PDB entry 7ZM7 | electron microscopy, 2.77 A resolution | chains B and H of the 43 polymer chains in the assembly

# Chain B
Molecule: NADH dehydrogenase [ubiquinone] flavoprotein 1, mitochondrial
Organism: Chaetomium thermophilum var. thermophilum DSM 1495
Notes: EC 7.1.1.2
UniProtKB: G0SA46 (G0SA46_CHATD); residues 1-507 here = UniProt positions 1-507
Sequence (507 residues; each row starts with the number of its first residue):
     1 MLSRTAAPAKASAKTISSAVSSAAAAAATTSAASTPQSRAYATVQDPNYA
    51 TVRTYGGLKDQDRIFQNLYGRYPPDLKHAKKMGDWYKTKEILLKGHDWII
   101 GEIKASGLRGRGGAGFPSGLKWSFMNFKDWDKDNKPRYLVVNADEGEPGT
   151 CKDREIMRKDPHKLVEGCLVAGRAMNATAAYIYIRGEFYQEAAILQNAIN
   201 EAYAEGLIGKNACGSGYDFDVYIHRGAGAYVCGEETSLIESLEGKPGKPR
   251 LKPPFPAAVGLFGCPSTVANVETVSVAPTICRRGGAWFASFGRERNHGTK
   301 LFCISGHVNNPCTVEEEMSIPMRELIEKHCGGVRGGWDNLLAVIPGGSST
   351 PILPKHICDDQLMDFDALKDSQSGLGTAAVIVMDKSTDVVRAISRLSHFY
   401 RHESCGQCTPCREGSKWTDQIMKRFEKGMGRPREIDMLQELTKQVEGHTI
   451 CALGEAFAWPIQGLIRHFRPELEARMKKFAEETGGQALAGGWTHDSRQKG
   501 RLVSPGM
Unresolved in the structure: 1-51
Bound ions: 4Fe-4S cluster Fe: C405, C408, C411, C451
Ligand contacts:
  - FMN (flavin mononucleotide): G110, R111, G112, F116, K121, N142, D144, E145, G146, E147, D153, Y230, G233, E234, E235, V268, A269, N270, T273, A452, L453
  - 4Fe-4S cluster (SF4): V231, P249, S404, C405, G406, Q407, C408, C411, R412, T449, I450, C451, L453, G454

# Chain H
Molecule: Subunit NDUFV2 of NADH-ubiquinone oxidoreductase (Complex I)
Organism: Chaetomium thermophilum var. thermophilum DSM 1495
UniProtKB: G0SDM6 (G0SDM6_CHATD); numbering as in UniProt (aligned over 1-318)
Sequence (318 residues; each row starts with the number of its first residue):
     1 MRRRQLSLQAGPFAEPKANQARKSSSNGERSSTTSQDHDPVRPGIDAAIA
    51 RSLDTTAAMASKLTPLLMRTVARMGSRAMWAMVPAPARTLSTSAMRHSDT
   101 LMVHRNTPENNPDIPFKFTPENEKIIEQILKRYPPQYKKAAVMPLLDLGQ
   151 RQHGFCSISVMNEVARILEMPPMRVYEVASFYTMYNRTPVGKFHVQACTT
   201 TPCQLGGCGSDAIVKAIKEHLGINQGETTPDGLFTFIEVECLGACVNAPM
   251 VQINDDYYEDLTPETIKQVLTALKESVNDVSKAPKPGPQSGRQSCENSAG
   301 LTSLTSEPWGPEKTRPDL
Unresolved in the structure: 1-98
Bound ions: 2Fe-2S cluster Fe: C198, C203, C241, C245
Ligand contacts: 2Fe-2S cluster (FES): C198, T200, P202, C203, C241, L242, G243, A244, C245, M250

# How chain B and chain H interact
Pairs across the interface - 129 pairs, chain B then chain H:
  D60(B) - S303(H)
  D60(B) - L304(H)  hydrogen bond (side chain-backbone)
  Q61(B) - W309(H)
  Q61(B) - K313(H)  hydrogen bond
  R63(B) - S303(H)  hydrogen bond
  R63(B) - L304(H)
  R63(B) - W309(H)
  Q66(B) - L304(H)
  Q66(B) - P308(H)
  Q66(B) - W309(H)  hydrogen bond (side chain-backbone)
  L68(B) - C295(H)  hydrophobic
  Y69(B) - L301(H)  hydrophobic
  Y69(B) - S303(H)
  Y69(B) - L304(H)  hydrophobic
  R71(B) - L304(H)
  R71(B) - P308(H)
  Y72(B) - P308(H)
  K81(B) - G310(H)
  Y86(B) - P311(H)  hydrophobic
  K87(B) - L318(H)
  E90(B) - L318(H)
  I91(B) - L318(H)  hydrophobic
  W98(B) - R315(H)
  E102(B) - R315(H)  salt bridge
  Y138(B) - P134(H)
  P148(B) - C241(H)  hydrophobic
  G149(B) - P202(H)
  G149(B) - C241(H)
  G149(B) - C245(H)  hydrogen bond (backbone-side chain)
  T150(B) - G243(H)
  T150(B) - C245(H)  hydrogen bond (backbone-side chain)
  C151(B) - G243(H)  hydrogen bond (side chain-backbone)
  R154(B) - G243(H)
  R154(B) - Y257(H)
  R154(B) - E259(H)  salt bridge
  E155(B) - S294(H)  hydrogen bond
  E155(B) - C295(H)  hydrogen bond
  R158(B) - S294(H)
  Y181(B) - R132(H)  hydrogen bond (side chain-backbone)
  Y181(B) - Y133(H)
  R185(B) - C241(H)  hydrogen bond (side chain-backbone)
  R185(B) - L242(H)
  R185(B) - G243(H)
  G186(B) - M184(H)
  E187(B) - M184(H)
  E187(B) - L242(H)
  E187(B) - Q252(H)
  E187(B) - Y257(H)
  F188(B) - L242(H)
  F188(B) - Y257(H)
  Y189(B) - R151(H)
  Q190(B) - D255(H)
  Q190(B) - D256(H)
  Y222(B) - R132(H)
  I223(B) - R132(H)
  H224(B) - Y133(H)  hydrogen bond
  H224(B) - A140(H)
  R225(B) - M143(H)
  R225(B) - D147(H)  salt bridge
  G226(B) - M143(H)
  A227(B) - M143(H)
  A227(B) - Y182(H)
  A227(B) - T183(H)  hydrogen bond (backbone-backbone)
  A227(B) - M184(H)  hydrogen bond (backbone-backbone)
  A227(B) - Y185(H)  hydrophobic
  G228(B) - T183(H)  hydrogen bond (backbone-side chain)
  G228(B) - M184(H)
  A229(B) - F181(H)  hydrophobic
  A229(B) - Y182(H)  hydrophobic
  V231(B) - F181(H)  hydrophobic
  C232(B) - Y182(H)  hydrophobic
  S241(B) - M143(H)  hydrogen bond
  S241(B) - Y182(H)  hydrogen bond
  L242(B) - A140(H)
  E243(B) - K139(H)
  E243(B) - A140(H)
  G244(B) - K139(H)
  G244(B) - A140(H)
  G244(B) - V142(H)
  G244(B) - V178(H)
  K245(B) - Y182(H)  hydrogen bond (backbone-side chain)
  P246(B) - V178(H)
  P246(B) - F181(H)  hydrophobic
  P246(B) - Y182(H)
  G247(B) - F181(H)
  G247(B) - Y182(H)  hydrogen bond (backbone-side chain)
  F262(B) - P134(H)
  F262(B) - Y137(H)  hydrophobic
  C281(B) - R315(H)
  R282(B) - T314(H)
  R282(B) - R315(H)  hydrogen bond (backbone-backbone)
  R282(B) - L318(H)
  R283(B) - W309(H)
  R283(B) - K313(H)
  G284(B) - R315(H)
  C303(B) - V246(H)  hydrophobic
  S305(B) - C245(H)
  G306(B) - L205(H)
  G306(B) - G206(H)
  H307(B) - L205(H)  hydrogen bond (side chain-backbone)
  N310(B) - N297(H)
  N310(B) - S298(H)
  P311(B) - V246(H)
  P311(B) - R292(H)  hydrogen bond (backbone-side chain)
  C312(B) - V246(H)
  C312(B) - C295(H)
  C312(B) - E296(H)
  T313(B) - C295(H)
  K328(B) - T302(H)
  H329(B) - N297(H)  hydrogen bond (backbone-side chain)
  H329(B) - T302(H)
  H329(B) - S303(H)
  I381(B) - P202(H)  hydrophobic
  T387(B) - L205(H)
  R391(B) - Q204(H)
  A392(B) - T201(H)  hydrogen bond (backbone-side chain)
  A392(B) - Q204(H)
  R395(B) - T199(H)  hydrogen bond
  R395(B) - T200(H)
  R395(B) - T201(H)
  R395(B) - Q204(H)
  R395(B) - V239(H)
  R395(B) - E240(H)  salt bridge
  L396(B) - T201(H)
  H398(B) - E240(H)  salt bridge
  F399(B) - E240(H)
  H402(B) - E240(H)
  E403(B) - E240(H)
  C405(B) - F181(H)  hydrophobic
Also at the interface, not in a pair above, chain B (84 interface residues in all): M82, G83, E145, G146, E147, Y183, K248, I304, C330, V382, M383
Also at the interface, not in a pair above, chain H (61 interface residues in all): P144, E177, G207, A244, N247, A299, T305, S306

# Summary
84 residues of chain B and 61 residues of chain H are in contact; the contacts include 25 hydrogen bonds and 5
salt bridges. Polar pairs include E102(B)-R315(H), R154(B)-E259(H) and R225(B)-D147(H). Chain B binds 4Fe-4S
cluster and flavin mononucleotide. Bound to chain H: 2Fe-2S cluster.
Chain B is NADH dehydrogenase [ubiquinone] flavoprotein 1, mitochondrial and chain H is Subunit NDUFV2 of
NADH-ubiquinone oxidoreductase (Complex I), both from Chaetomium thermophilum var. thermophilum DSM 1495; the
structure, CryoEM structure of mitochondrial complex I from Chaetomium thermophilum (inhibited by DDM), was
determined by electron microscopy, deposited together with 7ZM8, 7ZMB, 7ZME, 7ZMG and 7ZMH.
